5TLZ - chains A and B of the 4 polymer chains in the assembly; structure by X-ray diffraction, 1.97 A resolution.

[Chain A (and B)]
Name: Fructose-bisphosphate aldolase A
Source organism: Oryctolagus cuniculus
Notes: EC 4.1.2.13; chain B of this document is another copy of the same molecule, construct and numbering; everything in this record applies to it too
UniProtKB: P00883 (ALDOA_RABIT); residues 1-363 here correspond to UniProt positions 2-364 (UniProt number = residue number + 1)
Chain sequence (363 residues; row label = number of the first residue in the row):
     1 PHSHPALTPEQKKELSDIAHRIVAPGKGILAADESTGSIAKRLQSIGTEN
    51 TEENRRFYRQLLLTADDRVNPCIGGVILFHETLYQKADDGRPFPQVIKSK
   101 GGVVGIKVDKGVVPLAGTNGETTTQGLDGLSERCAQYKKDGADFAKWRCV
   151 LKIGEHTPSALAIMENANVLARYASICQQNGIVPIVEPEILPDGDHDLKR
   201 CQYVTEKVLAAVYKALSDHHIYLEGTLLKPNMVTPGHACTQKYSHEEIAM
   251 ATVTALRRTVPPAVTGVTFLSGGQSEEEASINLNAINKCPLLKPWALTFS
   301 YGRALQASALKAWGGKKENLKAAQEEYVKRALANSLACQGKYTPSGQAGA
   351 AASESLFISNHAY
Disordered / not traced: 1-3, 345-358
Ligand contacts: N26 (naphthalene-2,6-diyl bis[dihydrogen (phosphate)]): Ala31, Asp33, Glu34, Ser35, Ser38, Lys107, Lys146, Arg148, Lys229, Leu270, Ser271, Gly272, Ser300, Tyr301, Gly302, Arg303, Ala304
UniProt features mapped onto this chain:
  - active site: Glu187 (Proton acceptor), Lys229 (Schiff-base intermediate with dihydroxyacetone-P)
  - binding site (beta-D-fructose 1,6-bisphosphate): Arg42, Ser271 to Gly273, Ser300, Arg303
  - site: Cys72 (Essential for substrate cleavage), Lys107 (Essential for substrate cleavage), Lys146 (Alkylation inactivates the enzyme), His361 (Alkylation inactivates the enzyme), Tyr363 (Necessary for preference for fructose 1,6-bisphosphate over fructose 1-phosphate)
  - modified residue: Thr8 (Phosphothreonine), Ser35 (Phosphoserine), Ser38 (Phosphoserine), Lys41 (N6-acetyllysine), Ser45 (Phosphoserine), Lys98 (N6-(2-hydroxyisobutyryl)lysine), Lys107 (N6-acetyllysine), Lys110 (N6-acetyllysine), Ser131 (Phosphoserine), Lys146 (N6-(2-hydroxyisobutyryl)lysine), Ser271 (Phosphoserine), Lys311 (N6-malonyllysine), Lys329 (N6-acetyllysine), Asn360 (Deamidated asparagine)
  - cross-link: Lys41 (Glycyl lysine isopeptide (Lys-Gly) (interchain with G-Cter in SUMO1))

[How chain A and chain B interact]
Contacting residue pairs - 51 pairs, chain A then chain B:
  His4(A) - Gly117(B)
  His4(A) - Thr118(B)
  His4(A) - Asn119(B)
  His4(A) - His156(B)
  Ala6(A) - Gly117(B)
  Val113(A) - Arg172(B)
  Leu115(A) - Arg172(B)
  Ala116(A) - Ser175(B)
  Ala116(A) - Gln179(B)
  Ala116(A) - His220(B)
  Gly117(A) - His4(B)  hydrogen bond (backbone-side chain)
  Gly117(A) - Ala6(B)
  Gly117(A) - His220(B)
  Thr118(A) - His4(B)
  Asn119(A) - His4(B)
  Thr123(A) - Arg172(B)
  Gln125(A) - Leu127(B)
  Gln125(A) - Asp128(B)
  Gln125(A) - Gly129(B)  hydrogen bond (side chain-backbone)
  Gly126(A) - Asp128(B)  hydrogen bond (backbone-side chain)
  Leu127(A) - Gln125(B)
  Leu127(A) - Asp128(B)  hydrogen bond (backbone-side chain)
  Asp128(A) - Gln125(B)
  Asp128(A) - Gly126(B)  hydrogen bond (side chain-backbone)
  Asp128(A) - Leu127(B)  hydrogen bond (side chain-backbone)
  Asp128(A) - Asp128(B)  hydrogen bond (backbone-side chain)
  Gly129(A) - Gln125(B)  hydrogen bond (backbone-side chain)
  His156(A) - His4(B)
  Leu161(A) - Asp218(B)
  Leu161(A) - His219(B)
  Leu161(A) - His220(B)
  Met164(A) - Asn168(B)
  Met164(A) - Asp218(B)
  Met164(A) - His219(B)
  Glu165(A) - Asn168(B)  hydrogen bond
  Glu165(A) - Arg172(B)  salt bridge
  Asn168(A) - Met164(B)
  Asn168(A) - Glu165(B)  hydrogen bond
  Asn168(A) - Asn168(B)
  Arg172(A) - Val113(B)
  Arg172(A) - Leu115(B)
  Arg172(A) - Thr123(B)
  Arg172(A) - Glu165(B)  salt bridge
  Ser175(A) - Ala116(B)
  Gln179(A) - Ala116(B)
  Asp218(A) - Leu161(B)
  His219(A) - Leu161(B)
  His219(A) - Met164(B)
  His220(A) - Ala116(B)
  His220(A) - Gly117(B)
  His220(A) - Leu161(B)
Interface residues without a listed pair, chain A (28 interface residues in all): Pro5, Lys110, Pro114
Interface residues without a listed pair, chain B (28 interface residues in all): Pro5, Lys110, Pro114

[Overview]
Chain A and chain B each contribute 28 residues to their interface, with 10 hydrogen bonds and 2 salt bridges.
Polar contacts include Glu165(A)-Arg172(B), Gly117(A)-His4(B) and Gln125(A)-Gly129(B). Chain A binds compound
N26.
Both chains are Fructose-bisphosphate aldolase A (Oryctolagus cuniculus). Entry 5TLZ
(Fructose-1,6-bisphosphate aldolase from rabbit muscle in complex with the inhibitor naphthalene
2,6-bisphosphate) was determined by X-ray diffraction (same publication as 5TLE, 5TLH and 5TLW).
